8FFL - chains C and D of the 4 polymer chains in the assembly; structure by electron microscopy, 3.47 A resolution.

# Chain C (and D)
Name: Transient receptor potential cation channel subfamily V member 2
Source organism: Rattus norvegicus
Notes: chain D of this document is another copy of the same molecule, construct and numbering; everything in this record applies to it too
UniProt: Q9WUD2 (TRPV2_RAT); residue numbers follow UniProt; this construct covers 1-761
Chain sequence (761 residues; each row starts with the number of its first residue):
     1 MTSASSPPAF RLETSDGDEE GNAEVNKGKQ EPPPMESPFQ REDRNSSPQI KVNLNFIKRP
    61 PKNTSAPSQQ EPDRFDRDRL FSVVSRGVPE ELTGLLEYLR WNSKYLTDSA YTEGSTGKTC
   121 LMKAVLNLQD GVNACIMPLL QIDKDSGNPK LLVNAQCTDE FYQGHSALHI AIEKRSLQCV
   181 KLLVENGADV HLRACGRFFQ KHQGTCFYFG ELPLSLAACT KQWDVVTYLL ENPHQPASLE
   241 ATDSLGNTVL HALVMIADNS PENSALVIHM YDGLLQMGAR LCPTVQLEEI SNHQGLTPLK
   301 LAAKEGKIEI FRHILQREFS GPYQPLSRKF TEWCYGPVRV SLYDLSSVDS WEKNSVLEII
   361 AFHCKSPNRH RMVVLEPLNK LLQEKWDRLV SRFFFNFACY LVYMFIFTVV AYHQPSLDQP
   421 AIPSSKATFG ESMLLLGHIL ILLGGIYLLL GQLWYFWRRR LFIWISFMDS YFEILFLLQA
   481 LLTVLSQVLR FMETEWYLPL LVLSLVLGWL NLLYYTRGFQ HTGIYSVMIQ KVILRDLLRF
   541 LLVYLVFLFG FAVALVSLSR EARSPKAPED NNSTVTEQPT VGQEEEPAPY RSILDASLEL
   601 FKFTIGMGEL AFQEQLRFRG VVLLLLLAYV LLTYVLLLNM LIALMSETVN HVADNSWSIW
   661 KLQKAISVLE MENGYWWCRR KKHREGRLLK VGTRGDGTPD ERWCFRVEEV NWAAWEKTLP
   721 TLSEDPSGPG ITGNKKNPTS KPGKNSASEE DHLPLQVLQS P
Disordered / not traced: 1-30, 46-73, 415-428, 526-528, 561-589, 613-615, 694-698, 721-761 (chain D: 1-30, 46-73, 415-428, 525-526, 561-589, 613-615, 653-654, 694-698, 721-761)
Residues lining bound ligands: PEX (1,2-didecanoyl-sn-glycero-3-phosphoethanolamine): Phe395, Asn396, Cys399, Tyr400, Val402, Tyr403, Leu443, Gly444, Tyr447, Leu448, Gln452, Glu473, Phe476, Tyr514, Tyr515, Tyr675, Trp677

# Interface between chain C and chain D
Pairs across the interface (88; chain C residue first):
  Phe330(C) with Phe39(D), hydrophobic
  Glu332(C) with Glu36(D); Ser37(D); Pro38(D)
  Trp333(C) with Pro34(D); Met35(D); Glu36(D); Tyr162(D); Phe198(D), hydrophobic
  Cys334(C) with Glu173(D); Lys174(D)
  Tyr335(C) with Met35(D), hydrophobic; His165(D); His169(D); Glu173(D); Phe198(D), hydrophobic; Phe207(D), hydrophobic; Leu216(D)
  Gly336(C) with Glu173(D), hydrogen bond (backbone-side chain)
  Pro337(C) with Phe207(D)
  Val338(C) with Phe198(D), hydrophobic; Thr205(D); Cys206(D)
  Leu342(C) with Phe39(D), hydrophobic
  Ala411(C) with Ser557(D), hydrogen bond (backbone-side chain)
  Tyr412(C) with Val556(D), hydrophobic; Ser557(D), hydrogen bond (backbone-side chain); Arg560(D), hydrogen bond (backbone-side chain); Ile593(D), hydrophobic
  Glu495(C) with Arg617(D), salt bridge; Phe618(D)
  Trp496(C) with Phe618(D), hydrophobic
  Leu498(C) with Leu558(D), hydrophobic
  Pro499(C) with Phe618(D), hydrophobic; Val621(D), hydrophobic
  Val502(C) with Ala554(D)
  Leu505(C) with Val553(D), hydrophobic
  Val506(C) with Gly550(D); Phe551(D), hydrophobic; Ala554(D), hydrophobic; Leu625(D), hydrophobic
  Trp509(C) with Val546(D); Phe549(D), hydrophobic; Gly550(D)
  Leu510(C) with Phe547(D), hydrophobic
  Leu513(C) with Val546(D), hydrophobic; Phe547(D), hydrophobic
  His521(C) with Arg535(D); Arg539(D), hydrogen bond (backbone-side chain)
  Thr522(C) with Arg539(D)
  Tyr525(C) with Arg539(D); Phe540(D)
  Leu598(C) with Leu623(D), hydrophobic
  Lys602(C) with Phe612(D); Leu623(D)
  Ile605(C) with Leu627(D), hydrophobic; Val630(D), hydrophobic; Tyr634(D), hydrogen bond (backbone-side chain)
  Met607(C) with Phe603(D), hydrophobic; Leu610(D), hydrophobic; Phe612(D), hydrophobic; Leu626(D), hydrophobic; Leu627(D), hydrophobic
  Leu644(C) with Leu638(D), hydrophobic; Ile642(D), hydrophobic
  Met645(C) with Met645(D), hydrophobic
  Thr648(C) with Ile642(D); Ser646(D)
  His651(C) with Val649(D); His651(D), hydrogen bond
  Arg687(C) with Gln40(D)
  Lys690(C) with Phe39(D)
  Val691(C) with Phe39(D), hydrophobic
  Arg706(C) with Pro34(D); Gln40(D), hydrogen bond
  Glu708(C) with Thr205(D), hydrogen bond
  Val710(C) with Thr205(D); Cys206(D)
  Trp712(C) with Phe207(D), hydrophobic; Ile256(D), hydrophobic
  Trp715(C) with Cys219(D); Thr220(D)
  Glu716(C) with Asn263(D), hydrogen bond
  Leu719(C) with Arg175(D); Thr220(D); Lys221(D)
  Pro720(C) with Arg175(D); Lys221(D), hydrogen bond (backbone-side chain)
Interface residues without a listed pair, chain C (55 interface residues in all): Thr331, Thr408, His413, Gln414, Leu503, Thr516, Ile529, Phe601, Gly606, Leu641, Val649, Leu689
Interface residues without a listed pair, chain D (67 interface residues in all): Phe199, Gly204, Tyr208, Phe209, Glu262, Leu266, Leu542, Val543, Leu631, Leu632, Asn639

# Overview
The interface between chain C and chain D involves 55 residues on one side and 67 on the other; the contacts
include 11 hydrogen bonds and 1 salt bridge. Polar pairs include Glu495(C)-Arg617(D), Gly336(C)-Glu173(D) and
Ala411(C)-Ser557(D). Chain C binds compound PEX.
Chain C and chain D are both Transient receptor potential cation channel subfamily V member 2 (Rattus
norvegicus); the structure, Wildtype rat TRPV2 in nanodiscs bound to RR, was determined by electron
microscopy, deposited together with 8FFM, 8FFN and 8FFQ.
